PDB entry 1H0T | solution NMR | chains A and B

Chain A:
Molecule: Immunoglobulin G binding protein A
Source organism: Staphylococcus aureus
Reference sequence: P02976 (SPA1_STAAU); residues 2-58 here correspond to UniProt positions 213-269 (UniProt number = residue number + 211)
Chain sequence (58 residues; numbered 1 to 58; the number before each row is that of its first residue):
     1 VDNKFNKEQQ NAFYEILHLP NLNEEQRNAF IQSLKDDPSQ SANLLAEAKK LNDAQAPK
Reported in the primary citation:
  - contacts within the chain: Y14-H18 (pi stacking)
  - conformationally variable residues (side-chain flip): Y14, H18

Chain B:
Molecule: Zspa-1 affibody
Source organism: Synthetic construct
Notes: antibody fragment or engineered binder
Chain sequence (58 residues; numbered 1 to 58; the number before each row is that of its first residue):
     1 VDNKFNKELS VAGREIVTLP NLNDPQKKAF IFSLWDDPSQ SANLLAEAKK LNDAQAPK

Interface between chain A and chain B:
Contacting residue pairs - 44 pairs, chain A then chain B:
  K7(A) - F32(B)
  Q9(A) - W35(B)
  Q10(A) - F32(B)
  Q10(A) - W35(B)
  Q10(A) - D36(B)
  N11(A) - K28(B)
  N11(A) - F32(B)
  F13(A) - L9(B)
  F13(A) - I31(B)
  F13(A) - L34(B)
  F13(A) - W35(B)
  Y14(A) - D24(B)
  Y14(A) - K27(B)
  Y14(A) - K28(B)
  Y14(A) - I31(B)
  Y14(A) - F32(B)
  L17(A) - L9(B)
  L17(A) - G13(B)
  L17(A) - R14(B)
  L17(A) - V17(B)
  L17(A) - I31(B)
  H18(A) - V17(B)
  H18(A) - K27(B)
  H18(A) - I31(B)
  L22(A) - R14(B)
  E24(A) - K7(B)
  E24(A) - S10(B)
  R27(A) - S10(B)
  R27(A) - R14(B)
  N28(A) - N6(B)
  N28(A) - K7(B)
  N28(A) - S10(B)
  I31(A) - N6(B)
  I31(A) - L9(B)
  I31(A) - S10(B)
  I31(A) - W35(B)
  Q32(A) - N6(B)
  L34(A) - W35(B)
  K35(A) - N6(B)
  K35(A) - L9(B)
  K35(A) - W35(B)
  K35(A) - P38(B)
  D36(A) - K4(B)
  D36(A) - N6(B)
Other interface residues (no listed pair), chain A (18 interface residues in all): L19
Other interface residues (no listed pair), chain B (18 interface residues in all): F5
Interface features reported in the paper:
  - pairs named by the authors: Q10(A)-F32(B) (hydrogen bond), Y14(A)-D24(B) (hydrogen bond), L17(A)-R14(B), E24(A)-K7(B) (salt bridge), K35(A)-W35(B), G13(B)-F13(A) (hydrophobic contact)
  - interface residues, chain A: F13(A), Y14(A), L17(A), H18(A), R27(A), I31(A), L34(A)
  - interface residues, chain B: N6(B), K7(B), L9(B), G13(B), R14(B), V17(B), K27(B), K28(B), I31(B), F32(B), L34(B), W35(B), P38(B)

In short:
Chain A and chain B each contribute 18 residues to their interface. The paper describes hydrogen bonds between
Q10(A) and F32(B) and Y14(A) and D24(B); contacts between L17(A) and R14(B) and K35(A) and W35(B); a salt
bridge between E24(A) and K7(B). From the paper: interface residues F13(A), Y14(A) and N6(B) among others;
conformational variability at Y14(A) and H18(A).
Here chain A is Immunoglobulin G binding protein A (Staphylococcus aureus) and chain B is Zspa-1 affibody
(Synthetic construct). Entry 1H0T (An affibody in complex with a target protein: structure and coupled
folding) was determined by solution NMR.
